PDB entry 6USJ | electron microscopy, 10.50 A resolution (very low resolution: no residue pairs are listed; an interface is given only as per-side residue counts) | chains J and F of the 22 polymer chains in the assembly

[Chain J]
Molecule: Widom 601 DNA
Organism: synthetic construct
Sequence (165 nucleotides; row label = number of the first residue in the row; numbers below 1 keep their minus sign (DA-81 is residue -81)):
   -81 ATCGCCAGGCCTGAGAATCCGGTGCCGAGGCCGCTCAATTGGTCGTAGAC
   -31 AGCTCTAGCACCGCTTAAACGCACGTACGCGCTGTCCCCCGCGTTTTAAC
    19 CGCCAAGGGGATTACTCCCTAGTCTCCAGGCACGTGTCAGATATATACAT
    69 CCAGGCCTTGTGGAT
Disordered / not traced: -81 to -79, 82-83

[Chain F]
Name: Histone H4
Organism: Homo sapiens
UniProtKB: P62805 (H4_HUMAN); residues 0-102 here correspond to UniProt positions 1-103 (UniProt number = residue number + 1)
Chain sequence (106 residues; row label = number of the first residue in the row; numbers below 1 keep their minus sign (Gly-3 is residue -3)):
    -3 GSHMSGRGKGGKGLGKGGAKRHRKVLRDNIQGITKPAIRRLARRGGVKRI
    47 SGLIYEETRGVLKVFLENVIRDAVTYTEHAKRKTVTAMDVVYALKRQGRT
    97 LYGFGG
Disordered / not traced: -3 to 15
Differences from the reference sequence: expression tag (-3 to -1)
Curated features (UniProtKB/Swiss-Prot):
  - DNA-binding region: Lys16 to Lys20
  - modified residue: Ser1 (N-acetylserine), Arg3 (Asymmetric dimethylarginine), Lys5 (N6-(2-hydroxyisobutyryl)lysine), Lys8 (N6-(2-hydroxyisobutyryl)lysine), Lys12 (N6-(2-hydroxyisobutyryl)lysine), Lys16 (N6-(2-hydroxyisobutyryl)lysine), Lys20 (N6,N6,N6-trimethyllysine), Lys31 (N6-(2-hydroxyisobutyryl)lysine), Lys44 (N6-(2-hydroxyisobutyryl)lysine), Ser47 (Phosphoserine), Tyr51 (Phosphotyrosine), Lys59 (N6-(2-hydroxyisobutyryl)lysine), Lys77 (N6-(2-hydroxyisobutyryl)lysine), Lys79 (N6-(2-hydroxyisobutyryl)lysine), Thr80 (Phosphothreonine), Tyr88 (Phosphotyrosine), Lys91 (N6-(2-hydroxyisobutyryl)lysine)
  - cross-link (Glycyl lysine isopeptide (Lys-Gly)): Lys12 (interchain with G-Cter in SUMO2), Lys20 (interchain with G-Cter in SUMO2), Lys31 (interchain with G-Cter in SUMO2), Lys59 (interchain with G-Cter in SUMO2), Lys79 (interchain with G-Cter in SUMO2), Lys91 (interchain with G-Cter in SUMO2)

[How chain J and chain F interact]
At this resolution (10 A) residue pairs are not listed: 10 residues of chain J and 13 of chain F lie at the interface.

[Overview]
10 residues of chain J face 13 of chain F across their interface. UniProt lists a DNA-binding region on chain
F.
Chain J is Widom 601 DNA (synthetic construct) and chain F is Histone H4 (Homo sapiens); the structure,
Structure of two nucleosomes bridged by human PARP2, was determined by electron microscopy.
